PDB entry 3SOR | X-ray diffraction, 1.80 A resolution | chain A

Chain A:
Molecule: Coagulation factor XI
Organism: Homo sapiens
Notes: EC 3.4.21.27
UniProtKB: P03951 (FA11_HUMAN); residues 388-625 here = UniProt positions 388-625
Amino-acid sequence (238 residues; numbered 388 to 625; the number before each row is that of its first residue):
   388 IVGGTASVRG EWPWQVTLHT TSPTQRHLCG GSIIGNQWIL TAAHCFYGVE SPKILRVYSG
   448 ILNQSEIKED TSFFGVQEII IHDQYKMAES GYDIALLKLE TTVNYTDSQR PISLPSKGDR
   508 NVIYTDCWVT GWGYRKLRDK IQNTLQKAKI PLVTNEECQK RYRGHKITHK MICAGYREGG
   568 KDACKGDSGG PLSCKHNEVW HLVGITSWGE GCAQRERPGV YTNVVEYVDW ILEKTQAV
Unresolved in the structure: 624-625
Disulfide bonds: Cys-416/Cys-432, Cys-514/Cys-581, Cys-545/Cys-560, Cys-571/Cys-599
Differences from the reference sequence: engineered mutation Ser-500 (Cys in P03951)
Residues lining bound ligands: O58 ({4-[(N-{3-[5-chloro-2-(1H-tetrazol-1-yl)phenyl]propanoyl}-L-phenylalanyl)amino]phenyl}acetic acid): Arg-413, His-414, Leu-415, Cys-416, His-431, Cys-432, Tyr-521, Leu-524, Ile-528, Asp-569, Ala-570, Cys-571, Lys-572, Gly-573, Asp-574, Ser-575, Thr-593, Ser-594, Trp-595, Gly-596, Gly-598, Cys-599, Gly-606, Val-607, Tyr-608
Curated features (UniProtKB/Swiss-Prot):
  - active site (Charge relay system): His-431, Asp-480, Ser-575
  - binding site (heparin): Lys-547 to Arg-550
  - glycosylation (N-linked (GlcNAc...) asparagine): Asn-450 (complex), Asn-491 (complex)

In short:
Ligands of chain A: compound O58. UniProt lists 3 active-site residues and 4 heparin-binding residues.
Chain A is Coagulation factor XI (Homo sapiens); the structure, Factor XIa in complex with a
clorophenyl-tetrazole inhibitor, was determined by X-ray diffraction (same publication as 3SOS).
